Entry 6KYT (X-ray diffraction, 2.00 A resolution); this record covers chains J and K of the 6 polymer chains in the assembly.

Chain J (and K):
Protein: Endoribonuclease MazF9
From: Mycobacterium tuberculosis H37Rv
Notes: EC 3.1.-.-; chain K of this document is another copy of the same molecule, construct and numbering; everything in this record applies to it too
Reference sequence: P71650 (MAZF9_MYCTU); residues 1-118 here = UniProt positions 1-118
Chain sequence (122 residues; numbered -3 to 118; the number before each row is that of its first residue; numbers below 1 keep their minus sign (Met-3 is residue -3)):
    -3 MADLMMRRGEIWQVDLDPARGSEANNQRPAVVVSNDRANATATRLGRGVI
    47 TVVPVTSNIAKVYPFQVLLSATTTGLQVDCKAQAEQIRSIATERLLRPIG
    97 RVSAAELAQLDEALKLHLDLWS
Not modelled in the structure: -3 to -2, 15-21, 42-43 (chain K: -3 to -2, 17-19)
Sequence notes: initiating methionine (-3); expression tag (-2 to 0)

How chain J and chain K interact:
Residue-residue contacts (48; chain J residue first):
  Arg4(J) with Leu114(K), hydrogen bond (side chain-backbone); Asp115(K); Leu116(K)
  Val29(J) with Leu114(K)
  Ser30(J) with His113(K)
  Asn31(J) with Leu112(K), hydrogen bond (side chain-backbone); His113(K), hydrogen bond (backbone-backbone); Asp115(K)
  Val45(J) with Glu81(K); Gln82(K)
  Thr47(J) with Glu81(K); Ile83(K); His113(K), hydrogen bond
  Glu81(J) with Val45(K); Ser85(K), hydrogen bond (backbone-side chain)
  Gln82(J) with Val45(K); Ser85(K)
  Ile83(J) with Thr47(K); Arg84(K); Ser85(K), hydrogen bond (backbone-backbone)
  Arg84(J) with Ile83(K); Ser85(K)
  Ser85(J) with Glu81(K), hydrogen bond (side chain-backbone); Gln82(K); Ile83(K), hydrogen bond (side chain-backbone)
  Asp107(J) with Leu116(K)
  Leu110(J) with Leu116(K), hydrophobic
  Leu112(J) with Asn31(K), hydrogen bond (backbone-side chain)
  His113(J) with Ser30(K); Asn31(K), hydrogen bond (backbone-backbone); Thr47(K), hydrogen bond
  Leu114(J) with Arg4(K), hydrogen bond (backbone-side chain); Val29(K); Thr47(K); Ile83(K), hydrophobic; Leu114(K), hydrophobic
  Asp115(J) with Arg4(K); Asn31(K)
  Leu116(J) with Arg4(K); Asp107(K); Leu110(K), hydrophobic; Lys111(K); Leu116(K), hydrophobic
  Trp117(J) with Lys111(K), hydrogen bond (backbone-side chain)
  Ser118(J) with Lys111(K); Leu116(K); Trp117(K); Ser118(K)
Also at the interface, not in a pair above, chain J (22 interface residues in all): Ala34, Lys111

In short:
22 residues of chain J and 21 residues of chain K are in contact, with 13 hydrogen bonds. Polar contacts
include Arg4(J)-Leu114(K), Asn31(J)-Leu112(K) and Thr47(J)-His113(K).
Both chains are Endoribonuclease MazF9 (Mycobacterium tuberculosis H37Rv). Entry 6KYT (The structure of the M.
tb toxin MazEF-mt1 complex) was determined by X-ray diffraction, deposited together with 6KYS, 6L29 and 6L2A.
